Entry 8YD7 (X-ray diffraction, 3.32 A resolution); this record covers chains E and L of the 10 polymer chains in the assembly.

Chain E:
Protein: Caspase-8
Source organism: Homo sapiens
Notes: EC 3.4.22.61
UniProtKB: Q14790 (CASP8_HUMAN); residue numbers follow UniProt; this construct covers 1-185
Sequence (185 residues; row label = number of the first residue in the row):
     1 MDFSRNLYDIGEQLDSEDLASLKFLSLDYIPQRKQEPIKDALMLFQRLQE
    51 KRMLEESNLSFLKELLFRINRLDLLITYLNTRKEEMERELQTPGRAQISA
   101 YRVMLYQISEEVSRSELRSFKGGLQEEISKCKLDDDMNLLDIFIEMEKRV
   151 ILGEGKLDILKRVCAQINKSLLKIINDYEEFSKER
Not modelled in the structure: 1, 182-185
Construct notes: engineered mutation G122 (Phe in Q14790), G123 (Leu in Q14790)
Modified / non-standard residues: Mse1 (selenomethionine); Mse43, Mse53, Mse86, Mse104, Mse137, Mse146 (selenomethionine; parent Met)
UniProt features mapped onto this chain:
  - mutagenesis: D73 (D73A: Abolishes binding to FLASH. Induces NF-kappa-B activation)

Chain L:
Protein: FAS-associated death domain protein
Source organism: Homo sapiens
UniProtKB: Q13158 (FADD_HUMAN); residues 1-208 here = UniProt positions 1-208
Sequence (216 residues; each row starts with the number of its first residue):
     1 MDPFLVLLGSVSSSLSSSELTELKFLCLGRVGKRKLERVQSGLDLFSMLL
    51 EQNDLEPGHTELLRELLASLRRHDLLRRVDDFEAGAAAGAAPGEEDLCAA
   101 FNVICDNVGKDWRRLARQLKVSDTKIDSIEDRYPRNLTERVRESLRIWKN
   151 TEKENATVAHLVGALRSCQMNLVADLVQEVQQARDLQNRSGAMSPMSWNS
   201 DASTSEASLEHHHHHH
Not modelled in the structure: 85-216
Construct notes: engineered mutation G9 (His in Q13158); expression tag (209-216)
Modified / non-standard residues: Mse1, Mse48 (selenomethionine; parent Met); Mse170, Mse193, Mse196 (selenomethionine)
UniProt features mapped onto this chain:
  - modified residue: S194 (Phosphoserine)
  - glycosylation: R117 (Microbial infection: N-beta-linked (GlcNAc) arginine)
  - natural variant: C105 (C105W: In IEHDCM)
  - mutagenesis: S12 (S12R: Loss of interaction with CASP8), F25 (F25R: Loss of interaction with FAS. Loss of self-association. Abolishes induction of apoptosis), K33 (K33E: Loss of self-association), R38 (R38A: Loss of interaction with CASP8), D44 (D44R: Loss of interaction with CASP8. Abolishes induction of apoptosis. Decreased interaction with FAS), E51 (E51R: Loss of interaction with CASP8), R117 (R117A: Abolished GlcNAcylation by E.coli NleB1; R117E: Loss of interaction with FAS), V121 (V121N: Loss of interaction with FAS), D123 (D123R: Strongly decreased interaction with FAS), R135 (R135E: Strongly decreased interaction with FAS), R142 (R142E: Decreased interaction with FAS), L172 (L172A/E: Loss of interaction with FAS; L172K: Strongly decreased interaction with FAS), 2 further mutagenesis entries in UniProt
Reported in the primary citation:
  - mutagenesis - F25R, K33E, E51R: abolished signaling in response to TNF/CHX
  - mutagenesis - R34A, E37K: decreased signaling in response to TNF/CHX
  - mutagenesis - E22A, Q40A, D74A: unchanged signaling in response to TNF/CHX
  - mutagenesis - F25R, F25Y, K33E, E37A, E51R, D74A: abolished signaling in response to HeLa cell lysate-based system

Interface between chain E and chain L:
Pairs across the interface (13):
  R33(E) - S18(L)
  R33(E) - E22(L)  salt bridge
  K34(E) - E22(L)  salt bridge
  Q49(E) - D74(L)
  E50(E) - R71(L)
  E50(E) - R72(L)  salt bridge
  E50(E) - H73(L)  hydrogen bond (backbone-backbone)
  E50(E) - D74(L)  hydrogen bond (backbone-backbone)
  K51(E) - R71(L)
  K51(E) - H73(L)
  R52(E) - H73(L)
  R52(E) - D74(L)
  R52(E) - R77(L)
Interface residues without a listed pair, chain E (7 interface residues in all): P31

Summary:
Chain E and chain L each contribute 7 residues to their interface; the contacts include 2 hydrogen bonds and 3
salt bridges. Polar contacts include R33(E)-E22(L), K34(E)-E22(L) and E50(E)-R72(L). From the paper: F25R,
F25Y and K33E of chain L, among others, abolish signaling in response to HeLa cell lysate-based system; F25R,
K33E and E51R of chain L abolish signaling in response to TNF/CHX; 10 substitutions were tested in all.
Chain E is Caspase-8 and chain L is FAS-associated death domain protein, both from Homo sapiens; the
structure, Structure of FADD/Caspase-8/cFLIP death effector domain assembly, was determined by X-ray
diffraction (same publication as 8YBX and 8YD8).
